Entry 2X6D (X-ray diffraction, 2.80 A resolution); this record covers chain A.

# Chain A
Protein: Serine/threonine-protein kinase 6
Source organism: Homo sapiens
Notes: EC 2.7.11.1; fragment: catalytic domain, residues 122-403
UniProtKB: O14965 (STK6_HUMAN); residues 122-403 here = UniProt positions 122-403
Chain sequence (285 residues; numbered 119 to 403; the number before each row is that of its first residue):
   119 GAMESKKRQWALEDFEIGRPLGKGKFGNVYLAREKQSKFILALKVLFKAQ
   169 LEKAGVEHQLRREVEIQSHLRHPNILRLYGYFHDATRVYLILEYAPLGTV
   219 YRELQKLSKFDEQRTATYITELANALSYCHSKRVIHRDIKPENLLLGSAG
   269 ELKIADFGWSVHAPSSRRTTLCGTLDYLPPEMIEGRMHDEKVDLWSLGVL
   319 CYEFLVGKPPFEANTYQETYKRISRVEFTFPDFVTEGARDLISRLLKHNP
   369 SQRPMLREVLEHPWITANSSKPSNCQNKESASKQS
Unresolved in the structure: 119-125, 171-174, 286-289, 389-403
Differences from the reference sequence: expression tag (119-121)
Swiss-Prot annotation at these positions:
  - region: H280 to L293 (Activation segment)
  - active site: D256 (Proton acceptor)
  - binding site (ATP): K143, K162, E211 to A213, E260, N261, D274
  - modified residue: T287 (Phosphothreonine), T288 (Phosphothreonine), S342 (Phosphoserine)
  - cross-link: K258 (Glycyl lysine isopeptide (Lys-Gly) (interchain with G-Cter in SUMO2))
  - natural variant: S155 (S155R: In a colorectal adenocarcinoma sample), V174 (V174M: In a metastatic melanoma sample)
  - mutagenesis: K162 (K162R: Loss of kinase activity), F165 (F165A: Decreases the interaction with phosphatase type 1 isoforms), G198 (G198N: Reduces interaction with TPX2. Reduces kinase activity tenfold. Promotes interaction with the AURKB binding partners INCENP and BIRC5 that are normally not bound by AURKA), R205 (R205A: Reduces ubiquitination and proteasomal degradation), D274 (D274N: Abolishes cilia disassembly and kinase activity), T287 (T287A: No direct effect on catalytic activity; T287E: Enhances interaction with TPX2), T288 (T288A: Reduces cilia disassembly and kinase activity; T288D: Mimics phosphorylation state and increases kinase activity), C290 (C290A: Enhances stability; when associated with A-393), Y334 (Y334A: Reduces binding to MYCN), Q335 (Q335A: Reduces binding to MYCN), F346 (F346A: Decreases the interaction with phosphatase type 1 isoforms), C393 (C393A: Enhances stability; when associated with A-290)
Small-molecule neighbours: ctt137444 (X6D; 6-bromo-7-[4-(4-chlorobenzyl)piperazin-1-yl]-2-[4-(morpholin-4-ylmethyl)phenyl]-3H-imidazo[4,5-b]pyridine): R137, L139, G140, K141, G142, G145, N146, V147, A160, K162, V163, L164, L194, L210, E211, Y212, A213, P214, L215, G216, T217, R220, L263

# Summary
Bound to chain A: ctt137444. UniProt lists active-site residue D256, 8 ATP-binding residues and 12 mutagenesis
sites.
Chain A is Serine/threonine-protein kinase 6 (Homo sapiens); the structure, Aurora-A bound to an inhibitor,
was determined by X-ray diffraction, deposited together with 2X6E.
